PDB entry 1QI6 | X-ray diffraction, 2.50 A resolution | chains A and B of the 4 polymer chains in the assembly

[Chain A (and B)]
Protein: Protein (NADP dependent nonphosphorylating glyceraldehyde-3-phosphate dehydrogenase)
From: Streptococcus mutans
Notes: EC 1.2.1.9; chain B of this document is another copy of the same molecule, construct and numbering; everything in this record applies to it too
UniProtKB: Q59931 (GAPN_STRMU); numbering as in UniProt (aligned over 1-475)
Chain sequence (475 residues; numbered 1 to 475; the number before each row is that of its first residue):
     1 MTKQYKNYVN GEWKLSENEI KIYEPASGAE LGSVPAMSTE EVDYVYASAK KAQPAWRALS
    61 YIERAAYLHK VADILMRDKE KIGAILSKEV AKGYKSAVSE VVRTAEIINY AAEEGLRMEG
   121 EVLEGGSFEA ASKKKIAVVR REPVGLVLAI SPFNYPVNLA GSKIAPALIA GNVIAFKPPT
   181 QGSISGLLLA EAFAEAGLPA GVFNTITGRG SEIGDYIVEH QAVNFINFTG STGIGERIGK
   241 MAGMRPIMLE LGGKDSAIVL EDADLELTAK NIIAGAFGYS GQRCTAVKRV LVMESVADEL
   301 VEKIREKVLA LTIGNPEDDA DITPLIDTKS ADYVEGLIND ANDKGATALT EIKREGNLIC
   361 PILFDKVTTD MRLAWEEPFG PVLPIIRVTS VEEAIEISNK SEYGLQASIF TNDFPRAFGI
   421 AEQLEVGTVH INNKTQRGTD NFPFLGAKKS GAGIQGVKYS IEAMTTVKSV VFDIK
Disordered / not traced: 1

[How chain A and chain B interact]
Pairs across the interface - 96 pairs, chain A then chain B:
  R57(A) with E422(B), hydrogen bond (side chain-backbone)
  E106(A) with F128(B)
  Y110(A) with S127(B); F128(B), hydrophobic
  E121(A) with K458(B), salt bridge; Y459(B), hydrogen bond
  L123(A) with N441(B); F442(B); P443(B); Y459(B)
  E124(A) with N441(B), hydrogen bond (backbone-side chain); F442(B)
  G125(A) with T439(B); F442(B)
  S127(A) with Y110(B)
  F128(A) with E106(B); I107(B), hydrophobic; Y110(B), hydrophobic; T439(B); D440(B); N441(B)
  K135(A) with Q436(B); T439(B); F442(B)
  I136(A) with F442(B)
  A137(A) with F442(B), hydrophobic
  V139(A) with P443(B), hydrophobic
  R140(A) with E422(B), salt bridge
  E142(A) with E422(B)
  G239(A) with G243(B)
  K240(A) with K240(B); G243(B)
  G243(A) with G239(B); K240(B)
  M244(A) with L251(B), hydrophobic; K448(B); K449(B); A452(B)
  L251(A) with M244(B), hydrophobic
  F414(A) with F472(B), hydrophobic
  F418(A) with V470(B), hydrophobic
  A421(A) with K468(B), hydrogen bond (backbone-side chain)
  E422(A) with R57(B), hydrogen bond (backbone-side chain); R140(B), salt bridge; E142(B); K468(B)
  L424(A) with K468(B), hydrogen bond (backbone-side chain)
  V426(A) with K468(B)
  G427(A) with K468(B); S469(B), hydrogen bond (backbone-backbone)
  T428(A) with S469(B); V471(B)
  V429(A) with S469(B), hydrogen bond (backbone-backbone); V470(B); V471(B), hydrogen bond (backbone-backbone)
  H430(A) with V471(B)
  I431(A) with V470(B), hydrophobic; V471(B), hydrogen bond (backbone-backbone)
  T439(A) with G125(B); F128(B)
  D440(A) with F128(B)
  N441(A) with E124(B), hydrogen bond (side chain-backbone); F128(B)
  F442(A) with L123(B), hydrophobic; E124(B); G125(B); K135(B)
  P443(A) with L123(B)
  L445(A) with T466(B); V467(B)
  K448(A) with M244(B)
  K449(A) with M244(B)
  A452(A) with M244(B)
  K458(A) with E121(B), salt bridge
  Y459(A) with E121(B), hydrogen bond; L123(B)
  T466(A) with L445(B)
  V467(A) with G427(B); L445(B)
  K468(A) with A421(B), hydrogen bond (side chain-backbone); E422(B); L424(B), hydrogen bond (side chain-backbone); V426(B); G427(B)
  S469(A) with G427(B), hydrogen bond (backbone-backbone); T428(B); V429(B), hydrogen bond (backbone-backbone); P443(B)
  V470(A) with F418(B), hydrophobic; V429(B); I431(B), hydrophobic
  V471(A) with V429(B), hydrogen bond (backbone-backbone); H430(B); I431(B), hydrogen bond (backbone-backbone); F442(B), hydrophobic
  F472(A) with F414(B), hydrophobic
Also at the interface, not in a pair above, chain A (56 interface residues in all): I107, V138, E236, L249, Q436, G451, I454
Also at the interface, not in a pair above, chain B (57 interface residues in all): I136, A137, V138, V139, E236, I247, L249, G451, I454

[In short]
56 residues of chain A face 57 of chain B across their interface, with 18 hydrogen bonds and 4 salt bridges.
Polar contacts include E121(A)-K458(B), R140(A)-E422(B) and R57(A)-E422(B).
Both chains are Protein (NADP dependent nonphosphorylating glyceraldehyde-3-phosphate dehydrogenase)
(Streptococcus mutans). Entry 1QI6 (Second apo form of an NADP dependent aldehyde dehydrogenase with GLU250
situated 3.7 A from CYS284) was determined by X-ray diffraction (same publication as 1QI1).
